2OYL - chain A; structure by X-ray diffraction, 1.80 A resolution.

# Chain A
Molecule: Endoglycoceramidase II
From: Rhodococcus sp
Notes: EC 3.2.1.123
Reference sequence: O33853 (O33853_RHOSO); residue numbers follow UniProt; this construct covers 31-490
Sequence (481 residues; each row starts with the number of its first residue):
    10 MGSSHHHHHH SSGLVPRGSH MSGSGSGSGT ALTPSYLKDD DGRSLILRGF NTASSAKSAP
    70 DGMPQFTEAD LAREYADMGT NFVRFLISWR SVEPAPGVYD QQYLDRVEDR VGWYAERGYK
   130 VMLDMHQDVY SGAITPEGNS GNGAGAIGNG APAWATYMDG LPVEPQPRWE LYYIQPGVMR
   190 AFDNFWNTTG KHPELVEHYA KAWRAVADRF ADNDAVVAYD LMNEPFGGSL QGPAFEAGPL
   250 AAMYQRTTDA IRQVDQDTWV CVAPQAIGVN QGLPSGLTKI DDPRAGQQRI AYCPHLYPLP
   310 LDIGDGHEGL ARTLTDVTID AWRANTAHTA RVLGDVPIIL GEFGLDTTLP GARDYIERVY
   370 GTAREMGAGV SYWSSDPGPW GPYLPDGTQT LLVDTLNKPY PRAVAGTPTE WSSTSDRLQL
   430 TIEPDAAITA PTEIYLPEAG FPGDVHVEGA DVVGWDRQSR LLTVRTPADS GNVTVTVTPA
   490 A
Disordered / not traced: 10-42, 146-154, 311-315
Differences from the reference sequence: expression tag (10-30)
Bound ions: Na+ site 1: A162, T165; Na+ site 2: N222, V225
Small-molecule neighbours: imidazole-derived cellobiose (IDC; (5R,6R,7R,8S)-7,8-dihydroxy-5-(hydroxymethyl)-5,6,7,8-tetrahydroimidazo[1,2-a]pyridin-6-yl beta-D-glucopyranoside): S63, K66, H135, D137, I156, N158, W178, N232, E233, N279, H304, Y306, E351, W382, W389

# Summary
Ligands of chain A: imidazole-derived cellobiose. The Na+ site 1 is built by A162 and T165. N222 and V225 form
the Na+ site 2.
Chain A is Endoglycoceramidase II (Rhodococcus sp); the structure, Endo-glycoceramidase II from Rhodococcus
sp.: cellobiose-like imidazole complex, was determined by X-ray diffraction, deposited together with 2OYK and
2OYM.
